3U61 - chains C and D of the 10 polymer chains in the assembly; structure by X-ray diffraction, 3.20 A resolution.

# Chain C (and D)
Protein: DNA polymerase accessory protein 44
Source organism: Enterobacteria phage T4
Notes: chain D of this document is another copy of the same molecule, construct and numbering; everything in this record applies to it too
UniProt: P04526 (DPA44_BPT4); residue numbers follow UniProt; this construct covers 1-319
Amino-acid sequence (324 residues; numbered -4 to 319; the number before each row is that of its first residue; numbers below 1 keep their minus sign (Gly-4 is residue -4)):
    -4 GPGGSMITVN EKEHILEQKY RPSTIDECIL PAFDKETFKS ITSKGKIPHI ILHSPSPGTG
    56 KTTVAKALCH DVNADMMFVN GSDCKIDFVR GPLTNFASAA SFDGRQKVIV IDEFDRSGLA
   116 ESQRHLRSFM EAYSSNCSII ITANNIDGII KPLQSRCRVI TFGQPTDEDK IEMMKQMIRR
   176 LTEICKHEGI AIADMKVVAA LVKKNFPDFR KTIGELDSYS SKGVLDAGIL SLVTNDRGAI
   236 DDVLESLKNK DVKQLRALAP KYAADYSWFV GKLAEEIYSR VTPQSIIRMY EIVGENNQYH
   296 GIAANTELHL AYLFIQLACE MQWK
Not modelled in the structure: -4 to -1, 319 (chain D: -4 to -1)
Differences from the reference sequence: expression tag (-4 to 0)
Swiss-Prot annotation at these positions:
  - binding site (ATP): Glu12 to Tyr15, Ile24, Gly53 to Thr58, Arg205
Metal / ion sites: Mg2+: Thr57, Glu108 (together with 08T)
Ligand contacts: 08T ([[[(2R,3S,4R,5R)-5-(6-aminopurin-9-yl)-3,4-bis(oxidanyl)oxolan-2-yl]methoxy-oxidanyl-phosphoryl]oxy-oxidanyl-phosphoryl]oxy-tris(fluoranyl)beryllium): Glu12, Gln13, Tyr15, Arg16, Pro17, Glu22, Cys23, Ile24, Leu25, Ser49, Pro50, Pro52, Gly53, Thr54, Gly55, Lys56, Thr57, Thr58, Glu108, Thr137, Asn139, Arg175, Phe204, Arg205, Ile208
What the authors report for this chain:
  - allosteric site: Lys80 (proposed by the authors, not directly observed)

# Chain C / chain D interface
Contacting residue pairs (85; chain C residue first):
  Lys7(C) - Ser130(D)
  Glu8(C) - Ser129(D)  hydrogen bond
  Glu8(C) - Ser130(D)
  His9(C) - Lys41(D)
  His9(C) - Ile42(D)  hydrogen bond (side chain-backbone)
  His9(C) - Gln101(D)
  His9(C) - Ser129(D)
  His9(C) - Ser133(D)
  Ile10(C) - Pro43(D)  hydrophobic
  Ile10(C) - His44(D)
  Ile10(C) - Arg153(D)  hydrogen bond (backbone-side chain)
  Glu12(C) - Arg151(D)
  Glu12(C) - Arg153(D)  salt bridge
  Gln13(C) - Glu126(D)
  Gln13(C) - Ser129(D)  hydrogen bond
  Arg16(C) - Glu126(D)  salt bridge
  Ser51(C) - Lys146(D)
  Pro52(C) - Lys146(D)
  Pro52(C) - Pro147(D)  hydrophobic
  Pro52(C) - Ser150(D)
  Asn75(C) - His120(D)  hydrogen bond (side chain-backbone)
  Asn75(C) - Ser123(D)  hydrogen bond
  Ser77(C) - Arg85(D)  hydrogen bond (backbone-side chain)
  Ser77(C) - His120(D)
  Asp78(C) - Arg85(D)  salt bridge
  Asp78(C) - His120(D)  salt bridge
  Lys80(C) - Arg85(D)
  Asp107(C) - Ser123(D)
  Glu108(C) - Arg122(D)  salt bridge
  Glu108(C) - Ser123(D)
  Glu108(C) - Arg151(D)  salt bridge
  Asp110(C) - Arg122(D)  salt bridge
  Arg111(C) - Ile81(D)
  Arg111(C) - Arg85(D)
  Arg111(C) - Glu116(D)  salt bridge
  Arg111(C) - Arg119(D)
  Asn139(C) - Arg122(D)  hydrogen bond
  Asn139(C) - Pro147(D)
  Asp203(C) - Ser150(D)  hydrogen bond
  Arg205(C) - Glu126(D)  salt bridge
  Arg205(C) - Ser150(D)  hydrogen bond
  Arg205(C) - Arg151(D)
  Lys206(C) - Gln149(D)
  Lys206(C) - Ser150(D)
  Lys206(C) - Cys152(D)  hydrogen bond (side chain-backbone)
  Lys206(C) - Val154(D)
  Gly209(C) - Arg153(D)
  Asp212(C) - Arg153(D)  salt bridge
  Ser213(C) - Thr32(D)
  Ser213(C) - Arg153(D)
  Tyr214(C) - Phe28(D)  hydrophobic
  Ser216(C) - Phe28(D)
  Ser216(C) - Glu31(D)
  Ser216(C) - Ser35(D)
  Val247(C) - Tyr273(D)  hydrophobic
  Arg251(C) - Glu270(D)  salt bridge
  Ala259(C) - Gln159(D)
  Glu290(C) - Gln293(D)  hydrogen bond (backbone-side chain)
  Asn291(C) - Gln293(D)
  Tyr294(C) - Gln293(D)
  Tyr294(C) - Tyr294(D)  hydrogen bond
  Ile297(C) - Gln293(D)
  Ile297(C) - Tyr294(D)  hydrophobic
  Ile297(C) - His295(D)
  Ile297(C) - Ile297(D)  hydrophobic
  Ala298(C) - Asn292(D)
  Ala298(C) - Gln293(D)  hydrogen bond (backbone-backbone)
  Ala299(C) - Tyr261(D)  hydrophobic
  Ala299(C) - Ser262(D)
  Ala299(C) - Asn292(D)  hydrogen bond (backbone-side chain)
  Ala299(C) - His295(D)
  Asn300(C) - Ser262(D)
  Asn300(C) - Gly266(D)
  Asn300(C) - Asn292(D)  hydrogen bond (backbone-side chain)
  Leu303(C) - Val265(D)  hydrophobic
  Leu303(C) - Val288(D)  hydrophobic
  His304(C) - Asn292(D)
  His304(C) - Gln293(D)
  Tyr307(C) - Tyr285(D)
  Tyr307(C) - Glu286(D)
  Tyr307(C) - Gly289(D)
  Tyr307(C) - Glu290(D)
  Tyr307(C) - Gln293(D)
  Ile310(C) - Tyr285(D)  hydrophobic
  Cys314(C) - Ile282(D)  hydrophobic
Other interface residues (no listed pair), chain C (44 interface residues in all): Gly53, Thr57, Lys248
Other interface residues (no listed pair), chain D (49 interface residues in all): Phe124, Ala269, Gly296

# Summary
44 residues of chain C face 49 of chain D across their interface, with 16 hydrogen bonds and 11 salt bridges.
Among the polar pairs are Glu12(C)-Arg153(D), Arg16(C)-Glu126(D) and Asp78(C)-Arg85(D). Bound to chain C:
compound 08T. UniProt lists 12 ATP-binding residues on chain C. From the paper: an allosteric site at
Lys80(C).
Chain C and chain D are both DNA polymerase accessory protein 44 (Enterobacteria phage T4); the structure,
Structure of T4 Bacteriophage Clamp Loader Bound To Closed Clamp, DNA and ATP Analog and ADP, was determined
by X-ray diffraction, deposited together with 3U5Z and 3U60.
